Entry 8KD1 (electron microscopy, 3.20 A resolution); this record covers chains H and J of the 11 polymer chains in the assembly.

# Chain H
Name: Histone H2B type 1-J
Source organism: Homo sapiens
UniProt: P06899 (H2B1J_HUMAN); residues 0-125 here correspond to UniProt positions 1-126 (UniProt number = residue number + 1)
Sequence (129 residues; row label = number of the first residue in the row; numbers below 1 keep their minus sign (Gly-3 is residue -3)):
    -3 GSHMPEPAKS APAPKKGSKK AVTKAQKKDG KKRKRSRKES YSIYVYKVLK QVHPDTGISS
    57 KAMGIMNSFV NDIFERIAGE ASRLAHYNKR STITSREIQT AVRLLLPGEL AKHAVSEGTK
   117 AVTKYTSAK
Unresolved in the structure: -3 to 29, 125
Construct notes: expression tag (-3 to -1)
Swiss-Prot annotation at these positions:
  - modified residue: Pro1 (N-acetylproline), Glu2 (ADP-ribosyl glutamic acid), Lys5 (N6-(2-hydroxyisobutyryl)lysine), Ser6 (ADP-ribosylserine), Lys11 (N6-(beta-hydroxybutyryl)lysine), Lys12 (N6-(2-hydroxyisobutyryl)lysine), Ser14 (Phosphoserine), Lys15 (N6-acetyllysine), Lys16 (N6-(beta-hydroxybutyryl)lysine), Lys20 (N6-(2-hydroxyisobutyryl)lysine), Lys23 (N6-(2-hydroxyisobutyryl)lysine), Lys24 (N6-(2-hydroxyisobutyryl)lysine), Lys34 (N6-(2-hydroxyisobutyryl)lysine), Glu35 (PolyADP-ribosyl glutamic acid), Ser36 (Phosphoserine), Lys43 (N6-(2-hydroxyisobutyryl)lysine), Lys46 (N6-(2-hydroxyisobutyryl)lysine), Lys57 (N6,N6-dimethyllysine), Arg79 (Dimethylated arginine), Lys85 (N6,N6,N6-trimethyllysine) and 6 more in UniProt
  - glycosylation: Ser112 (O-linked (GlcNAc) serine)
  - cross-link (Glycyl lysine isopeptide (Lys-Gly)): Lys5 (interchain with G-Cter in SUMO2), Lys20 (interchain with G-Cter in SUMO2), Lys34 (interchain with G-Cter in ubiquitin), Lys120 (interchain with G-Cter in ubiquitin)

# Chain J
Molecule: 193-nt DNA strand
Source organism: synthetic construct
Sequence (193 nucleotides; numbered -96 to 96; the number before each row is that of its first residue; numbers below 1 keep their minus sign (DA-96 is residue -96)):
   -96 ATCACGTAAT ATTGGCCAGC TAGGATCACA ATCCCGGTGC CGAGGCCGCT CAATTGGTCG
   -36 TAGACAGCTC TAGCACCGCT TAAACGCACG TACGGATTCC GTACGTGCGT TTAAGCGGTG
    24 CTAGAGCTGT CTACGACCAA TTGAGCGGCC TCGGCACCGG GATTGTGATC CTAGCTGGCC
    84 AATATTACGT GAT
Unresolved in the structure: -96 to -87, 87-96

# How chain H and chain J interact
Pairs across the interface (16; chain H residue first):
  Lys30(H) with DC-48(J), phosphate contact; DT-47(J), salt bridge to the phosphate
  Ser32(H) with DC30(J), phosphate contact
  Arg33(H) with DC-46(J), sugar contact
  Tyr42(H) with DG-53(J), hydrogen bond to the phosphate; DG-52(J), phosphate contact
  Gly53(H) with DG-53(J), phosphate contact
  Ile54(H) with DA-54(J), sugar contact; DG-53(J), hydrogen bond to the phosphate
  Ser55(H) with DA-54(J), phosphate contact
  Ser56(H) with DA-54(J), hydrogen bond to the phosphate
  Arg86(H) with DG-34(J), phosphate contact; DA-33(J), salt bridge to the phosphate
  Ser87(H) with DG-34(J), hydrogen bond to the phosphate
  Thr88(H) with DA-35(J), hydrogen bond to the phosphate; DG-34(J), hydrogen bond to the phosphate
Interface residues without a listed pair, chain H (13 interface residues in all): Lys57, Arg92

# Summary
The interface between chain H and chain J involves 13 residues on one side and 10 on the other, with 6
hydrogen bonds and 2 salt bridges. Among the polar pairs are Tyr42(H)-DG-53(J), Ile54(H)-DG-53(J) and
Ser56(H)-DA-54(J).
Here chain H is Histone H2B type 1-J (Homo sapiens) and chain J is a 193-nt DNA strand (synthetic construct).
Entry 8KD1 (Structure of nucleosome complexed with one DEK molecule) was determined by electron microscopy
together with 8KE0 and 8KCY from the same study.
